6LAR - chains I and J of the 10 polymer chains in the assembly; structure by electron microscopy, 3.70 A resolution.

Chain I:
Molecule: ESX-3 secretion system ATPase EccB3
Organism: Mycolicibacterium smegmatis MC2 155
Notes: EC 3.6.-.-
UniProt: A0QQ39 (ECCB3_MYCS2); residues 1-518 here = UniProt positions 1-518
Amino-acid sequence (518 residues; row label = number of the first residue in the row):
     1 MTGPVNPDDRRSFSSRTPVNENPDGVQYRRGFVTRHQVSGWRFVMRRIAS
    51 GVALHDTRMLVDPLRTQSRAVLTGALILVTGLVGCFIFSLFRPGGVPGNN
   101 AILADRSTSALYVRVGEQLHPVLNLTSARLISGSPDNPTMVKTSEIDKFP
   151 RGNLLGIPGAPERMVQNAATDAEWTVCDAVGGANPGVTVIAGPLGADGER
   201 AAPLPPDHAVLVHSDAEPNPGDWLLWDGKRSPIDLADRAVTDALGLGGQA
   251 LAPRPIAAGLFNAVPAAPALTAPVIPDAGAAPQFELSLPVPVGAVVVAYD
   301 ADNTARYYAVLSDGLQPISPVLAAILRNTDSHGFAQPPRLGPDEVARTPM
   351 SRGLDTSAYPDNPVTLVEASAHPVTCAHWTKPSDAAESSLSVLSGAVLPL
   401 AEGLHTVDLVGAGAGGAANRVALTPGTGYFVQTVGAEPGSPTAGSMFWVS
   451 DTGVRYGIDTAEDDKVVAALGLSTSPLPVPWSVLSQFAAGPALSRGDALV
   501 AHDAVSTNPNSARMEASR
Disordered / not traced: 1-32, 92-518

Chain J:
Molecule: ESX-3 secretion system protein EccC3
Organism: Mycolicibacterium smegmatis MC2 155
UniProt: A0QQ40 (ECCC3_MYCS2); residue numbers follow UniProt; this construct covers 1-431
Amino-acid sequence (449 residues; numbered 1 to 449; the number before each row is that of its first residue):
     1 MSRLIFEHQRRLTPPTTRKGTITIEPPPQLPRVVPPSLLRRVLPFLIVIL
    51 IVGMIVALFATGMRLISPTMLFFPFVLLLAATALYRGGDNKMRTEEVDAE
   101 RADYLRYLSVVRDNVRAHAAEQRAALEWSHPEPEVLATIPGTRRQWERDP
   151 RDRDFLVLRAGRHDVPLDAALKVKDTADEIDLEPVAHSALRGLLDVQRTV
   201 RDAPTGLDVAKLARITVIGEADEARAAIRAWIAQAVTWHDPTMLGVALAA
   251 PDLESGDWSWLKWLPHVDVPNEADGVGPARYLTTSTAELRERLAPALADR
   301 PLFPAESGAALKHLLVVLDDPDADPDDIARKPGLTGVTVIHRTTELPNRE
   351 QYPDPERPILRVADGRIERWQVGGWQPCVDVADAMSAAEAAHIARRLSRW
   401 DSNPGYIRSTSTGSATFTTLLGIPDASALDVHLGGIKAFHHHHHHHHHH
Disordered / not traced: 1, 33-91, 298-310, 331-333, 373-374, 403-449
Differences from the reference sequence: expression tag (432-449)

Interface between chain I and chain J:
Contacting residue pairs - 14 pairs, chain I then chain J:
  His36(I) - Leu30(J)
  His36(I) - Arg32(J)
  His36(I) - Arg101(J)  hydrogen bond (backbone-side chain)
  Ser39(I) - Arg101(J)  hydrogen bond (backbone-side chain)
  Gly40(I) - Arg101(J)
  Phe43(I) - Arg101(J)
  Phe43(I) - Ala102(J)
  Phe43(I) - Leu105(J)  hydrophobic
  Val44(I) - Val185(J)  hydrophobic
  Arg46(I) - Asp98(J)  salt bridge
  Arg47(I) - Leu105(J)
  Arg58(I) - Ala102(J)
  Arg58(I) - Arg106(J)
  Arg65(I) - Glu95(J)  salt bridge
Also at the interface, not in a pair above, chain I (12 interface residues in all): Thr57, Met59, Leu60
Also at the interface, not in a pair above, chain J (10 interface residues in all): Pro184

Summary:
The interface between chain I and chain J involves 12 residues on one side and 10 on the other; the contacts
include 2 hydrogen bonds and 2 salt bridges. Polar pairs include Arg46(I)-Asp98(J), Arg65(I)-Glu95(J) and
His36(I)-Arg101(J).
Here chain I is ESX-3 secretion system ATPase EccB3 and chain J is ESX-3 secretion system protein EccC3, both
from Mycolicibacterium smegmatis MC2 155. Entry 6LAR (Structure of ESX-3 complex) was determined by electron
microscopy.
